Entry 7BSI (electron microscopy, 4.10 A resolution (low resolution: residue-level contacts below are approximate; hydrogen-bond / salt-bridge calls are withheld)); this record covers chains S and 5 of the 47 polymer chains in the assembly.

Chain S:
Name: Major capsid protein
Source organism: Epstein-Barr virus (strain B95-8)
UniProt: P03226 (MCP_EBVB9); numbering as in UniProt (aligned over 1-1381)
Sequence (1381 residues; numbered 1 to 1381; the number before each row is that of its first residue):
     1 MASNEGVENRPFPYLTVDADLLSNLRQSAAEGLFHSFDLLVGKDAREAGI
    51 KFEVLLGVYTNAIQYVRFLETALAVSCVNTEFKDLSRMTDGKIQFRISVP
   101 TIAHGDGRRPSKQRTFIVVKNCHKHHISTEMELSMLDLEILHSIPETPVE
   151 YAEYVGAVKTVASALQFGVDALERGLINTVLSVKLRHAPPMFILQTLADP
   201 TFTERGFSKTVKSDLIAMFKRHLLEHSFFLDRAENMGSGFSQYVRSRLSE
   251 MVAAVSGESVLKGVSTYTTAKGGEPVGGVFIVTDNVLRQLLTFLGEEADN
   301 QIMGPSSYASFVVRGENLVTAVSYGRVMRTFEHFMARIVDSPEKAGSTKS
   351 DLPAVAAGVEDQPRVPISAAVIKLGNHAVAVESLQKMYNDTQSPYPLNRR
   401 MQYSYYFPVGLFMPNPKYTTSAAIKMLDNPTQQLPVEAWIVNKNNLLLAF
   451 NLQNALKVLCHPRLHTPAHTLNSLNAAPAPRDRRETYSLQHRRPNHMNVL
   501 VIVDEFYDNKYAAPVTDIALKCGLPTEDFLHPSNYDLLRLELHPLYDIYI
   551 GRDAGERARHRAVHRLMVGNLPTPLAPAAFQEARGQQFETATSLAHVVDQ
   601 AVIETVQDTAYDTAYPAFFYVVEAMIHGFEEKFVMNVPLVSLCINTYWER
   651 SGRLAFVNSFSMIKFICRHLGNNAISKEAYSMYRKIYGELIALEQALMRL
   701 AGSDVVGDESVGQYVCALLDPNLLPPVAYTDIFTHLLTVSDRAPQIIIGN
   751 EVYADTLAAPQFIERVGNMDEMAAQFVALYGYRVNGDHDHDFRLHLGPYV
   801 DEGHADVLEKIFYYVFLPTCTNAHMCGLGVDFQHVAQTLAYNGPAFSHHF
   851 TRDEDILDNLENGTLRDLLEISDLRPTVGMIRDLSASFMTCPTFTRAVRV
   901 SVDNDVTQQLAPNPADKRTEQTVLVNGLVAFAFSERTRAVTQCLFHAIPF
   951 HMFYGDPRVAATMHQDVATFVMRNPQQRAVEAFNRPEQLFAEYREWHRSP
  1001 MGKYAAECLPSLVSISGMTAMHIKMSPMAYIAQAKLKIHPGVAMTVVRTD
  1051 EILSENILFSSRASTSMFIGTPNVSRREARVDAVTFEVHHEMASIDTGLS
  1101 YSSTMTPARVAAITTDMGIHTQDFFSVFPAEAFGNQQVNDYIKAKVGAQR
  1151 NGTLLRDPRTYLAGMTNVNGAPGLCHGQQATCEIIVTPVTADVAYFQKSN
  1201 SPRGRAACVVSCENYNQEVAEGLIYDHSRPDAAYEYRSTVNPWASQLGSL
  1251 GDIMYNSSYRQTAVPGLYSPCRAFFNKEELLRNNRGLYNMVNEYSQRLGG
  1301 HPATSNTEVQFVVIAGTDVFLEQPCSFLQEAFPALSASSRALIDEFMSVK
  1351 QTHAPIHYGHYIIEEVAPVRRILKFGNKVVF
Unresolved in the structure: 1-4, 345-363, 1149-1173

Chain 5:
Name: Triplex capsid protein 1
Source organism: Epstein-Barr virus (strain B95-8)
UniProt: P03187 (TRX1_EBVB9); residues 1-364 here = UniProt positions 1-364
Sequence (364 residues; each row starts with the number of its first residue):
     1 MKVQGSVDRRRLQRRIAGLLPPPARRLNISRGSEFTRDVRGLVEEHAQAS
    51 SLSAAAVWRAGLLAPGEVAVAGGGSGGGSFSWSGWRPPVFGDFLIHASSF
   101 NNAEATGTPLFQFKQSDPFSGVDAVFTPLSLFILMNHGRGVAARVEAGGG
   151 LTRMANLLYDSPATLADLVPDFGRLVADRRFHNFITPVGPLVENIKSTYL
   201 NKITTVVHGPVVSKAIPRSTVKVTVPQEAFVDLDAWLSGGAGGGGGVCFV
   251 GGLGLQPCPADARLYVALTYEEAGPRFTFFQSSRGHCQIMNILRIYYSPS
   301 IMHRYAVVQPLHIEELTFGAVACLGTFSATDGWRRSAFNYRGSSLPVVEI
   351 DSFYSNVSDWEVIL
Unresolved in the structure: 1-8, 66-82, 140-149, 239-255, 364

How chain S and chain 5 interact:
Pairs across the interface (35; chain S residue first):
  M135(S) - L63(5)
  L136(S) - R218(5)
  L136(S) - T220(5)
  L138(S) - V57(5)
  E139(S) - R218(5)
  H142(S) - W58(5)
  H142(S) - G61(5)
  H142(S) - L62(5)
  S143(S) - R15(5)
  E146(S) - R11(5)
  E150(S) - R11(5)
  V161(S) - V57(5)
  L165(S) - S53(5)
  L165(S) - A54(5)
  T330(S) - A54(5)
  F331(S) - A54(5)
  F331(S) - W58(5)
  F334(S) - A55(5)
  F334(S) - W58(5)
  M335(S) - W58(5)
  P1072(S) - L52(5)
  V1074(S) - S50(5)
  V1074(S) - L52(5)
  R1076(S) - A60(5)
  A1079(S) - G84(5)
  R1080(S) - P210(5)
  R1080(S) - S352(5)
  R1080(S) - F353(5)
  V1081(S) - R86(5)
  D1082(S) - V211(5)
  D1082(S) - V212(5)
  D1082(S) - T220(5)
  D1082(S) - S352(5)
  F1086(S) - V57(5)
  F1086(S) - A60(5)
Other interface residues (no listed pair), chain S (33 interface residues in all): E132, L141, I144, A321, V322, V327, I338, P342, N1073, V1088, I1314
Other interface residues (no listed pair), chain 5 (32 interface residues in all): Q13, R14, A17, G18, S51, W85, S219, Q256, D331, Y354

In short:
The interface between chain S and chain 5 involves 33 residues on one side and 32 on the other.
Here chain S is Major capsid protein and chain 5 is Triplex capsid protein 1, both from Epstein-Barr virus
(strain B95-8). Entry 7BSI (Epstein-Barr virus, one asymmetric unit structure of the icosahedral tegumented
capsid) was determined by electron microscopy, deposited together with 7BQT, 7BQX, 7BR7 and 7BR8.
